PDB entry 6XI0 | electron microscopy, 3.30 A resolution | chains E and Q of the 6 polymer chains in the assembly

[Chain E]
Molecule: Ubiquinol-cytochrome c reductase iron-sulfur subunit
Organism: Rhodobacter capsulatus (strain ATCC BAA-309 / NBRC 16581 / SB1003)
Notes: EC 7.1.1.8
Reference sequence: D5ANZ2 (UCRI_RHOCB); numbering as in UniProt (aligned over 1-191)
Chain sequence (191 residues; each row starts with the number of its first residue):
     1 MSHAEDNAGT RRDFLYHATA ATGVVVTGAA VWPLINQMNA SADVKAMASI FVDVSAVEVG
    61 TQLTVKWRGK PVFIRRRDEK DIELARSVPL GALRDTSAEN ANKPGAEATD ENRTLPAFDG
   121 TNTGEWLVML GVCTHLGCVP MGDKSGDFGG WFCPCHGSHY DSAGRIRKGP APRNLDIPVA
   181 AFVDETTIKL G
Not modelled in the structure: 1-10
Disulfide bonds: Cys138-Cys155
Ion coordination: 2Fe-2S cluster Fe: Cys133, His135, Cys153, His156
Ligand contacts: 2Fe-2S cluster (FES): Cys133, His135, Leu136, Gly137, Cys138, Cys153, Cys155, His156, Ser158
Swiss-Prot annotation at these positions:
  - binding site ([2Fe-2S] cluster): Cys133, His135, Cys153, His156

[Chain Q]
Molecule: Cytochrome c1
Organism: Rhodobacter capsulatus (strain ATCC BAA-309 / NBRC 16581 / SB1003)
Reference sequence: D5ANZ4 (CY1_RHOCB); residues -20 to 258 here correspond to UniProt positions 1-279 (UniProt number = residue number + 21)
Chain sequence (279 residues; each row starts with the number of its first residue; numbers below 1 keep their minus sign (Met-20 is residue -20)):
   -20 MKKLLISAVS ALVLGSGAAF ANSNVPDHAF SFEGIFGKYD QAQLRRGFQV YNEVCSACHG
    40 MKFVPIRTLA DDGGPQLDPT FVREYAAGLD TIIDKDSGEE RDRKETDMFP TRVGDGMGPD
   100 LSVMAKARAG FSGPAGSGMN QLFKGMGGPE YIYNYVIGFE ENPECAPEGI DGYYYNKTFQ
   160 IGGVPDTCKD AAGVKITHGS WARMPPPLVD DQVTYEDGTP ATVDQMAQDV SAFLMWAAEP
   220 KLVARKQMGL VAMVMLGLLS VMLYLTNKRL WAPYKGHKA
Not modelled in the structure: -20 to 4, 108-125, 258
Covalently attached groups: heme c (HEC) linked to Cys34, Cys37
Ion coordination: heme c Fe: His38, Met183
Ligand contacts: heme c (HEC): Val33, His38, Gly95, Met96, Gly97, Pro98, Leu100, Met103, Arg107, Tyr130, Ile131, Tyr134, Val135, Phe158, Ala181, Arg182, Met183, Pro184, Pro186, Leu187, Val209
Swiss-Prot annotation at these positions:
  - binding site (heme c): Cys34, Cys37, His38, Met183

[Chain E / chain Q interface]
Residue-residue contacts - 13 pairs, chain E then chain Q:
  Arg11(E) - Arg248(Q)  hydrogen bond (backbone-side chain)
  Arg12(E) - Arg248(Q)
  Leu15(E) - Thr245(Q)
  Leu15(E) - Arg248(Q)
  Ala18(E) - Met241(Q)
  Thr19(E) - Met241(Q)
  Thr19(E) - Thr245(Q)
  Thr22(E) - Leu238(Q)
  Thr22(E) - Met241(Q)  hydrogen bond
  Gly23(E) - Leu238(Q)
  Ala42(E) - Arg46(Q)
  Asp43(E) - Arg46(Q)
  Ala46(E) - Thr85(Q)
Other interface residues (no listed pair), chain E (13 interface residues in all): Val25, Val26, Ala29
Other interface residues (no listed pair), chain Q (10 interface residues in all): Met234, Leu235, Leu242, Leu244

[In short]
13 residues of chain E face 10 of chain Q across their interface; the contacts include 2 hydrogen bonds. Polar
pairs include Arg11(E)-Arg248(Q) and Thr22(E)-Met241(Q). Ligands of chain E: 2Fe-2S cluster. Heme c is
covalently linked to Cys34(Q).
Here chain E is Ubiquinol-cytochrome c reductase iron-sulfur subunit and chain Q is Cytochrome c1, both from
Rhodobacter capsulatus (strain ATCC BAA-309 / NBRC 16581 / SB1003). Entry 6XI0 (R. capsulatus cyt bc1 (CIII2)
at 3.3A) was determined by electron microscopy, deposited together with 6XKT, 6XKU, 6XKV, 6XKW, 6XKX and 6XKZ.
